PDB entry 5NX8 | X-ray diffraction, 1.70 A resolution | chains A and D of the 4 polymer chains in the assembly

Chain A (and D):
Protein: Adenylosuccinate lyase
Organism: Homo sapiens neanderthalensis
Notes: EC 4.3.2.2; chain D of this document is another copy of the same molecule, construct and numbering; everything in this record applies to it too
Chain sequence (487 residues; row label = number of the first residue in the row; numbers below 1 keep their minus sign (Gly-2 is residue -2)):
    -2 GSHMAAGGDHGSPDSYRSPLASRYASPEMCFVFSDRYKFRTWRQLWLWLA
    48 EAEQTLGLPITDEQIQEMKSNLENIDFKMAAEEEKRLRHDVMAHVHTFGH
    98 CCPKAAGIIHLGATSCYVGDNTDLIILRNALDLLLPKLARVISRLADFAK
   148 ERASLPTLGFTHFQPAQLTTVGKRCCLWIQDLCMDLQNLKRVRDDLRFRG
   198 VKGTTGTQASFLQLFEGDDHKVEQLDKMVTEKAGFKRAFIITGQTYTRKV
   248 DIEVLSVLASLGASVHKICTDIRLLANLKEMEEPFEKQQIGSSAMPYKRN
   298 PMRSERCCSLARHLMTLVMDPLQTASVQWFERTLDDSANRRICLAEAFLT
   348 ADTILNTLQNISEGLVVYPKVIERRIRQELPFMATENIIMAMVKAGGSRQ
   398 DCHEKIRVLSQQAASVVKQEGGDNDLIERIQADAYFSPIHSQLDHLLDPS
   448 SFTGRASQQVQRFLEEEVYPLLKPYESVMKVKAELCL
Not modelled in the structure: -2 to 8, 388-408, 482-484 (chain D: -2 to 7, 289-292, 476-484)
From the paper describing this entry:
  - mutagenesis - A429V: decreased stability
  - mutagenesis - A429V (Kd 25 uM): unchanged binding to AMP
  - disease-associated variants - R396C, D422Y, R426H: decreased catalytic activity
  - disease-associated variants - D422Y, R426H (Tm change 5 degC): decreased stability
  - mutagenesis - A429V: unchanged catalytic activity on SAMP
  - disease-associated variants - R396H: unchanged stability
  - catalytic residues: Ser290, Arg329, Arg396 (proposed by the authors, not directly observed)
  - disease-associated variants - R396C: abolished catalytic activity
  - disease-associated variants - R303C: decreased catalytic activity on SAMP (citing earlier work)
  - mutagenesis - H159N: abolished catalytic activity on SAMP (citing earlier work)

Interface between chain A and chain D:
Pairs across the interface - 109 pairs, chain A then chain D:
  Pro10(A) - Ser31(D)
  Pro10(A) - Asp32(D)  hydrogen bond (backbone-backbone)
  Pro10(A) - Arg33(D)  hydrogen bond (backbone-backbone)
  Pro10(A) - Phe74(D)  hydrophobic
  Asp11(A) - Phe28(D)
  Asp11(A) - Ser31(D)
  Asp11(A) - Arg33(D)  salt bridge
  Ser12(A) - Cys27(D)
  Ser12(A) - Ser31(D)
  Tyr13(A) - Ala18(D)
  Tyr13(A) - Cys27(D)  hydrogen bond (backbone-backbone)
  Tyr13(A) - Phe30(D)
  Tyr13(A) - Ala342(D)  hydrophobic
  Tyr13(A) - Leu346(D)  hydrophobic
  Arg14(A) - Asp32(D)  salt bridge
  Ser15(A) - Ser15(D)
  Pro16(A) - Arg338(D)
  Ala18(A) - Tyr13(D)
  Arg20(A) - Arg338(D)
  Tyr21(A) - Ala335(D)
  Tyr21(A) - Arg338(D)
  Cys27(A) - Ser12(D)
  Cys27(A) - Tyr13(D)  hydrogen bond (backbone-backbone)
  Phe28(A) - Asp11(D)
  Phe30(A) - Tyr13(D)
  Ser31(A) - Pro10(D)
  Ser31(A) - Asp11(D)
  Ser31(A) - Ser12(D)
  Asp32(A) - Pro10(D)  hydrogen bond (backbone-backbone)
  Asp32(A) - Arg14(D)  salt bridge
  Arg33(A) - Pro10(D)  hydrogen bond (backbone-backbone)
  Arg33(A) - Asp11(D)  salt bridge
  Phe74(A) - Pro10(D)  hydrophobic
  Glu81(A) - Arg20(D)  salt bridge
  Arg83(A) - Gln286(D)  hydrogen bond (backbone-side chain)
  Arg85(A) - Glu283(D)
  Arg85(A) - Lys284(D)  hydrogen bond (side chain-backbone)
  Arg85(A) - Gln286(D)
  Thr267(A) - Trp326(D)
  Arg270(A) - Trp326(D)
  Arg270(A) - Thr330(D)
  Arg270(A) - Asp332(D)  salt bridge
  Leu271(A) - Trp326(D)  hydrophobic
  Glu283(A) - Arg85(D)  salt bridge
  Gln285(A) - Lys82(D)
  Gln285(A) - Arg85(D)  hydrogen bond
  Gln286(A) - Arg85(D)
  Glu302(A) - Thr330(D)
  Glu302(A) - Leu331(D)  hydrogen bond (side chain-backbone)
  Glu302(A) - Asp332(D)
  Ser306(A) - Asp332(D)  hydrogen bond (side chain-backbone)
  Ser306(A) - Asp333(D)
  Ser306(A) - Ser334(D)
  Ser306(A) - Ala335(D)  hydrogen bond (side chain-backbone)
  Ser306(A) - Asn336(D)  hydrogen bond (side chain-backbone)
  Leu307(A) - Ala335(D)  hydrophobic
  Leu307(A) - Ile339(D)  hydrophobic
  Arg309(A) - Asp317(D)
  Arg309(A) - Gln320(D)
  Arg309(A) - Thr321(D)  hydrogen bond
  Arg309(A) - Val324(D)
  Arg309(A) - Asp332(D)  salt bridge
  Arg309(A) - Asn336(D)
  His310(A) - Leu314(D)
  His310(A) - Asp317(D)  salt bridge
  His310(A) - Asn336(D)
  His310(A) - Ile339(D)
  Met312(A) - Gln320(D)
  Thr313(A) - Thr313(D)
  Thr313(A) - Met316(D)
  Thr313(A) - Asp317(D)  hydrogen bond
  Thr313(A) - Gln320(D)  hydrogen bond
  Leu314(A) - His310(D)
  Met316(A) - Thr313(D)
  Asp317(A) - Arg309(D)
  Asp317(A) - His310(D)  salt bridge
  Asp317(A) - Thr313(D)  hydrogen bond
  Gln320(A) - Arg309(D)
  Gln320(A) - Met312(D)
  Gln320(A) - Thr313(D)  hydrogen bond
  Thr321(A) - Arg309(D)  hydrogen bond
  Val324(A) - Arg309(D)
  Trp326(A) - Thr267(D)
  Trp326(A) - Arg270(D)
  Trp326(A) - Leu271(D)  hydrophobic
  Thr330(A) - Arg270(D)
  Thr330(A) - Glu302(D)
  Leu331(A) - Glu302(D)  hydrogen bond (backbone-side chain)
  Asp332(A) - Arg270(D)  salt bridge
  Asp332(A) - Glu302(D)
  Asp332(A) - Cys305(D)
  Asp332(A) - Ser306(D)  hydrogen bond (backbone-side chain)
  Asp332(A) - Arg309(D)  salt bridge
  Asp333(A) - Ser306(D)
  Ser334(A) - Ser306(D)
  Ala335(A) - Tyr21(D)
  Ala335(A) - Ser306(D)  hydrogen bond (backbone-side chain)
  Ala335(A) - Leu307(D)  hydrophobic
  Asn336(A) - Ser306(D)  hydrogen bond (backbone-side chain)
  Asn336(A) - Arg309(D)
  Asn336(A) - His310(D)
  Arg338(A) - Arg20(D)
  Arg338(A) - Tyr21(D)
  Ile339(A) - Pro16(D)  hydrophobic
  Ile339(A) - Leu307(D)  hydrophobic
  Ile339(A) - His310(D)
  Ala342(A) - Tyr13(D)  hydrophobic
  Glu343(A) - Glu343(D)
  Leu346(A) - Tyr13(D)  hydrophobic
Interface residues without a listed pair, chain A (57 interface residues in all): Leu17, Lys82, Lys284, Arg303, Cys305
Interface residues without a listed pair, chain D (56 interface residues in all): Leu17, Glu81, Arg83, Arg303

Overview:
Chain A and chain D form an interface of 57 and 56 residues respectively; the contacts include 23 hydrogen
bonds and 12 salt bridges. Among the polar pairs are Asp11(A)-Arg33(D), Arg14(A)-Asp32(D) and
Glu81(A)-Arg20(D). From the paper: catalytic residues Ser290(A), Arg329(A) and Arg396(A); A429V, D422Y and
R426H of chain A reduce stability; 7 substitutions were tested in all.
Chain A and chain D are both Adenylosuccinate lyase (Homo sapiens neanderthalensis); the structure, Crystal
structure of Neanderthal Adenylosuccinate Lyase (ADSL), was determined by X-ray diffraction (same publication
as 5NX9 and 5NXA).
